Entry 6N7R (electron microscopy, 3.20 A resolution); this record covers chains B and R of the 18 polymer chains in the assembly.

# Chain B
Name: U1 small nuclear ribonucleoprotein C
Source organism: Saccharomyces cerevisiae (strain ATCC 204508 / S288c)
UniProt: Q05900 (RU1C_YEAST); residues 1-231 here = UniProt positions 1-231
Sequence (231 residues; row label = number of the first residue in the row):
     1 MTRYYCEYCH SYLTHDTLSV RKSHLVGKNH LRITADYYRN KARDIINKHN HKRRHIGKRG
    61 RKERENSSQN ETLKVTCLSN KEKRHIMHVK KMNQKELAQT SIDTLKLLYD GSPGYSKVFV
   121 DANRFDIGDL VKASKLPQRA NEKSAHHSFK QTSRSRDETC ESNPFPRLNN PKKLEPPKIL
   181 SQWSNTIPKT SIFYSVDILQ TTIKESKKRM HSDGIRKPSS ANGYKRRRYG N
Disordered / not traced: 1-2, 198-231
Ion coordination: Zn2+: Cys6, Cys9, His24, His30
Curated features (UniProtKB/Swiss-Prot):
  - zinc finger: Tyr4 to Asp36 (Matrin-type)

# Chain R
Molecule: U1 snRNA
Source organism: Saccharomyces cerevisiae
Sequence (568 nucleotides; numbered 1 to 568; the number before each row is that of its first residue):
     1 AUACUUACCU UAAGAUAUCA GAGGAGAUCA AGAAGUCCUA CUGAUCAAAC AUGCGCUUCC
    61 AAUAGUAGAA GGACGUUAAG CAUUUAUCAU UGAACUAUAA UUGUUCAUUG AAGUCAUUGA
   121 UGCAAACUCC UUGGUCACAC ACACAUACGG CGCGGAAGGC GUGUUUGCUG ACGUUUCCAU
   181 UCCCUUGUUU CAAUCAUUGG UUAAUCCCUU GAUUCCUUUG GGGAUUUUUG GGUUAAACUG
   241 AUUUUUGGGG CCCUUUGUUU CUUCUGCCUG GAGAAGUUUG ACACCAAAUU CAAAUUGGUG
   301 UUAGGGGAGC UGGGGCCUUU CAAAAGAGAG CUUUGUAGAG GCAUUCUUUU UGACUACUUU
   361 UCUCUAGCGU GCCAUUUUAG UUUUUGACGG CAGAUUCGAA UGAACUUAAG UUUAUGAUGA
   421 AGGUAUGGCU GUUGAGAUUA UUUGGUCGGG AUUGUAGUUU GAAGAUGUGC UCUUUUGAGC
   481 AGUCUCAACU UUGCUCGUUC CCGUUAUGGG AAAAAUUUUG GAAGGUCUUG GUAGGAACGG
   541 GUGGAUCUUA UAAUUUUUGA UUUAUUUU
Disordered / not traced: 26-32, 566-568

# How chain B and chain R interact
Contacting residue pairs - 77 pairs, chain B then chain R:
  Arg3(B) - G543(R)  salt bridge to the phosphate
  His10(B) - U299(R)  salt bridge to the phosphate
  Tyr12(B) - G543(R)  sugar contact
  His15(B) - C9(R)  hydrogen bond to the sugar
  His15(B) - U10(R)  sugar contact
  His15(B) - U11(R)  phosphate contact
  Thr17(B) - C9(R)  hydrogen bond to the sugar
  Ser19(B) - C8(R)  sugar contact
  Val20(B) - C8(R)  sugar contact
  Val20(B) - C9(R)  sugar contact
  Arg32(B) - G297(R)  hydrogen bond to the sugar
  Ile33(B) - G297(R)  sugar contact
  Asp36(B) - G297(R)  hydrogen bond to the base
  Asp36(B) - G298(R)  sugar contact
  Tyr37(B) - U299(R)  sugar contact
  Arg39(B) - C285(R)  sugar contact
  Arg39(B) - A286(R)  sugar contact
  Asn40(B) - C285(R)  sugar contact
  Asn40(B) - G298(R)  hydrogen bond to the sugar
  Asn40(B) - U299(R)  sugar contact
  Lys41(B) - U299(R)  phosphate contact
  Lys41(B) - G300(R)  salt bridge to the phosphate
  Arg43(B) - C284(R)  hydrogen bond to the base
  Arg43(B) - C285(R)  sugar contact
  Arg43(B) - G298(R)  base contact
  Arg43(B) - U299(R)  hydrogen bond to the base
  Asp44(B) - U299(R)  hydrogen bond to the sugar
  His49(B) - U260(R)  base contact
  Asn50(B) - U260(R)  hydrogen bond to the base
  His51(B) - U255(R)  sugar contact
  His51(B) - U256(R)  salt bridge to the phosphate
  His51(B) - U260(R)  hydrogen bond to the base
  Lys52(B) - U132(R)  salt bridge to the phosphate
  Arg53(B) - G133(R)  phosphate contact
  Arg54(B) - U254(R)  hydrogen bond to the sugar
  Arg54(B) - U255(R)  salt bridge to the phosphate
  Arg54(B) - U256(R)  hydrogen bond to the base
  His55(B) - A61(R)  base contact
  His55(B) - G133(R)  salt bridge to the phosphate
  His55(B) - U135(R)  salt bridge to the phosphate
  Ile56(B) - U135(R)  sugar contact
  Ile56(B) - C136(R)  phosphate contact
  Gly57(B) - U63(R)  base contact
  Gly57(B) - U135(R)  base contact
  Lys58(B) - U63(R)  hydrogen bond to the base
  Lys58(B) - A137(R)  salt bridge to the phosphate
  Arg59(B) - U63(R)  base contact
  Arg59(B) - C252(R)  phosphate contact
  Gly60(B) - U63(R)  hydrogen bond to the base
  Gly60(B) - A64(R)  phosphate contact
  Gly60(B) - G65(R)  base contact
  Arg61(B) - A64(R)  hydrogen bond to the phosphate
  Lys62(B) - G65(R)  base contact
  Lys62(B) - U66(R)  base contact
  Glu63(B) - U63(R)  base contact
  Glu63(B) - G65(R)  hydrogen bond to the base
  Arg64(B) - C251(R)  salt bridge to the phosphate
  Lys74(B) - C268(R)  sugar contact
  Val75(B) - C268(R)  hydrogen bond to the sugar
  Cys77(B) - U258(R)  hydrogen bond to the sugar
  Cys77(B) - C267(R)  base contact
  Cys77(B) - C268(R)  base contact
  Leu78(B) - C267(R)  hydrogen bond to the base
  Ser79(B) - G266(R)  hydrogen bond to the phosphate
  Asn80(B) - C264(R)  base contact
  Asn80(B) - U265(R)  phosphate contact
  Asn80(B) - G266(R)  hydrogen bond to the base
  Lys81(B) - U265(R)  phosphate contact
  Lys83(B) - G257(R)  hydrogen bond to the phosphate
  Lys83(B) - U258(R)  salt bridge to the phosphate
  Lys83(B) - G266(R)  base contact
  Lys83(B) - C267(R)  base contact
  Arg84(B) - G257(R)  base contact
  Arg84(B) - C264(R)  salt bridge to the phosphate
  Arg84(B) - A283(R)  salt bridge to the phosphate
  Met87(B) - G257(R)  base contact
  Lys95(B) - A286(R)  phosphate contact
Other interface residues (no listed pair), chain B (46 interface residues in all): Thr14, Asn47, Lys91
Other interface residues (no listed pair), chain R (41 interface residues in all): A12, U131, G134, U263, U542

# Overview
Chain B and chain R form an interface of 46 and 41 residues respectively; the contacts include 22 hydrogen
bonds and 13 salt bridges. Polar contacts include Asp36(B)-G297(R), Arg43(B)-C284(R) and Arg43(B)-U299(R).
Cys6(B), Cys9(B), His24(B) and His30(B) form the Zn2+ site.
Here chain B is U1 small nuclear ribonucleoprotein C (Saccharomyces cerevisiae (strain ATCC 204508 / S288c))
and chain R is U1 snRNA (Saccharomyces cerevisiae). Entry 6N7R (Saccharomyces cerevisiae spliceosomal E
complex (ACT1)) was determined by electron microscopy (same publication as 6N7P).
